PDB entry 7B5R | electron microscopy, 3.80 A resolution | chains T and K of the 7 polymer chains in the assembly

# Chain T
Name: S-phase kinase-associated protein 2
Source organism: Homo sapiens
Reference sequence: Q13309 (SKP2_HUMAN); residue numbers follow UniProt; this construct covers 1-424
Chain sequence (424 residues; row label = number of the first residue in the row):
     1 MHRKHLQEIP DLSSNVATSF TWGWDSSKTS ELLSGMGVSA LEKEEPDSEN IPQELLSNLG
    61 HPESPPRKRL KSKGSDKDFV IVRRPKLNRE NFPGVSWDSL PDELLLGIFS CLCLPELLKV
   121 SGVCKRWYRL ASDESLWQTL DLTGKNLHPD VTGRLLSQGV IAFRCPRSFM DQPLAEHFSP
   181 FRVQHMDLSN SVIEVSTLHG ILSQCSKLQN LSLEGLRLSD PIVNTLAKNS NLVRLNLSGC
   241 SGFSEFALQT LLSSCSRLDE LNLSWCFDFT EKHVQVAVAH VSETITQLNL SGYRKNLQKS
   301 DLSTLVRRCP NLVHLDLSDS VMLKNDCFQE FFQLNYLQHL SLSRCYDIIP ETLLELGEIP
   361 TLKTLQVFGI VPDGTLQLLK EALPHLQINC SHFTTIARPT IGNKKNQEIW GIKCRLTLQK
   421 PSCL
Not modelled in the structure: 1-94, 402-405, 420-424
UniProt features mapped onto this chain:
  - region: G402 to L424 (Mediates interaction with IFI27)
  - motif: R67 to K73 (Nuclear localization signal)
  - modified residue: S64 (Phosphoserine), K68 (N6-acetyllysine), K71 (N6-acetyllysine), S72 (Phosphoserine), S75 (Phosphoserine), S179 (Phosphoserine)

# Chain K
Name: Cyclin-dependent kinases regulatory subunit 1
Source organism: Homo sapiens
Reference sequence: P61024 (CKS1_HUMAN); numbering as in UniProt (aligned over 1-79)
Chain sequence (79 residues; each row starts with the number of its first residue):
     1 MSHKQIYYSD KYDDEEFEYR HVMLPKDIAK LVPKTHLMSE SEWRNLGVQQ SQGWVHYMIH
    61 EPEPHILLFR RPLPKKPKK
Not modelled in the structure: 1-4, 74-79

# How chain T and chain K interact
Pairs across the interface (20; chain T residue first):
  R167(T) with T35(K), hydrogen bond (side chain-backbone)
  N190(T) with L37(K)
  E214(T) with L37(K)
  W265(T) with E40(K); S41(K), hydrogen bond
  R294(T) with Q52(K), hydrogen bond
  R344(T) with S41(K); R44(K); N45(K), hydrogen bond
  F368(T) with N45(K)
  H392(T) with E42(K); N45(K)
  F393(T) with L31(K); M38(K), hydrophobic; E42(K)
  T394(T) with E42(K), hydrogen bond (backbone-side chain)
  R398(T) with H36(K), hydrogen bond; S39(K)
  T400(T) with T35(K), hydrogen bond (backbone-side chain); H36(K)
Other interface residues (no listed pair), chain T (17 interface residues in all): S291, S318, D319, S343, I401
Other interface residues (no listed pair), chain K (14 interface residues in all): P33, K34

# In short
17 residues of chain T and 14 residues of chain K are in contact, with 7 hydrogen bonds. Polar pairs include
R167(T)-T35(K), W265(T)-S41(K) and R294(T)-Q52(K).
Chain T is S-phase kinase-associated protein 2 and chain K is Cyclin-dependent kinases regulatory subunit 1,
both from Homo sapiens; the structure, Ubiquitin ligation to F-box protein substrates by SCF-RBR E3-E3
super-assembly: CUL1-RBX1-SKP1-SKP2-CKSHS1-Cyclin A-CDK2-p27, was determined by electron microscopy.
